5U3P - chains H and L; structure by X-ray diffraction, 1.50 A resolution.

Chain H:
Molecule: DH511.4 Fab Heavy Chain
Source organism: Homo sapiens
Notes: antibody fragment or engineered binder
Sequence (232 residues; numbered 1 to 213 plus 19 insertion-coded residues; the number before each row is that of its first residue; a row labelled like 52A-52C holds insertion residues (52A, then the next letters in order)):
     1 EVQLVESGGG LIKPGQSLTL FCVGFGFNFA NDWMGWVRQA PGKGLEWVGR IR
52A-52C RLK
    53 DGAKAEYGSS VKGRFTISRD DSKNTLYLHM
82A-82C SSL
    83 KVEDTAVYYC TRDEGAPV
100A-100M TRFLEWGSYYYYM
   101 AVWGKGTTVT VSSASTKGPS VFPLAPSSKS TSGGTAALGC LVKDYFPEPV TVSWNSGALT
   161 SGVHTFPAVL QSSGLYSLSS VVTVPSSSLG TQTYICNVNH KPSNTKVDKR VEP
Disulfides: Cys22-Cys92, Cys140-Cys196

Chain L:
Molecule: DH511.4 Fab Light Chain
Source organism: Homo sapiens
Notes: antibody fragment or engineered binder
Sequence (214 residues; each row starts with the number of its first residue; a row labelled like 95A-95B holds insertion residues (95A, then the next letters in order)):
     1 DIQLTQSPAS LSASVGDTVT ITCRASQSIK DYINWYQHKS GSAPRLLIYA ASTLQSGISS
    61 RFTGSGSGTQ FTLTINSLQP EDFATYYCQE AYNTN
95A-95B PT
    96 LSFGQGTRVD KKRTVAAPSV FIFPPSDEQL KSGTASVVCL LNNFYPREAK VQWKVDNALQ
   156 SGNSQESVTE QDSKDSTYSL SSTLTLSKAD YEKHKVYACE VTHQGLSSPV TKSFNRG
Disulfides: Cys23-Cys88, Cys134-Cys194

Interface between chain H and chain L:
Residue-residue contacts (80):
  Gln39(H) - His38(L)
  Gln39(H) - Tyr87(L)  hydrogen bond
  Gly44(H) - Tyr87(L)
  Leu45(H) - Tyr87(L)  hydrophobic
  Leu45(H) - Phe98(L)
  Glu46(H) - Phe98(L)
  Trp47(H) - Pro95A(L)
  Trp47(H) - Thr95B(L)
  Trp47(H) - Leu96(L)
  Trp47(H) - Phe98(L)
  Arg50(H) - Pro95A(L)
  Glu58(H) - Pro95A(L)
  Tyr91(H) - His38(L)
  Tyr91(H) - Pro44(L)
  Ala98(H) - Tyr49(L)  hydrophobic
  Val100(H) - Tyr32(L)
  Arg100B(H) - Asp31(L)  salt bridge
  Arg100B(H) - Tyr32(L)
  Glu100E(H) - Lys30(L)
  Glu100E(H) - Tyr32(L)  hydrogen bond
  Ser100H(H) - Tyr32(L)
  Tyr100I(H) - Tyr32(L)
  Tyr100J(H) - Asp31(L)  hydrogen bond
  Tyr100J(H) - Tyr32(L)  hydrophobic
  Tyr100J(H) - Ala50(L)
  Tyr100K(H) - Asn34(L)  hydrogen bond (backbone-side chain)
  Tyr100K(H) - Ala91(L)
  Tyr100K(H) - Leu96(L)  hydrophobic
  Tyr100L(H) - Asn34(L)
  Tyr100L(H) - Tyr36(L)
  Tyr100L(H) - Leu46(L)  hydrophobic
  Tyr100L(H) - Tyr49(L)  hydrophobic
  Met100M(H) - Tyr36(L)  hydrogen bond (backbone-side chain)
  Met100M(H) - Leu46(L)
  Met100M(H) - Gln89(L)
  Trp103(H) - Tyr36(L)  hydrophobic
  Trp103(H) - Ala43(L)
  Trp103(H) - Pro44(L)
  Gly104(H) - Ala43(L)
  Lys105(H) - Ser42(L)
  Lys105(H) - Ala43(L)
  Phe122(H) - Ser121(L)
  Phe122(H) - Gln124(L)
  Pro123(H) - Glu123(L)
  Leu124(H) - Phe118(L)  hydrophobic
  Leu124(H) - Val133(L)  hydrophobic
  Ala125(H) - Phe118(L)
  Lys129(H) - Ile117(L)  hydrogen bond (backbone-backbone)
  Lys129(H) - Ser208(L)  hydrogen bond (side chain-backbone)
  Lys129(H) - Phe209(L)
  Ser130(H) - Phe116(L)
  Ser130(H) - Ile117(L)
  Ser130(H) - Phe118(L)
  Thr131(H) - Phe116(L)
  Ser132(H) - Ser114(L)
  Ser132(H) - Phe116(L)
  Thr135(H) - Phe116(L)
  Ala137(H) - Phe116(L)  hydrophobic
  Ala137(H) - Phe118(L)
  Leu141(H) - Ser131(L)
  Lys143(H) - Gln124(L)
  Lys143(H) - Thr129(L)
  Lys143(H) - Ser131(L)
  His164(H) - Asn137(L)  hydrogen bond
  His164(H) - Asn138(L)  hydrogen bond
  His164(H) - Ser174(L)  hydrogen bond
  Phe166(H) - Leu135(L)  hydrophobic
  Phe166(H) - Ser162(L)
  Phe166(H) - Thr164(L)
  Phe166(H) - Ser174(L)
  Phe166(H) - Leu175(L)
  Phe166(H) - Ser176(L)
  Pro167(H) - Ser162(L)  hydrogen bond (backbone-side chain)
  Pro167(H) - Val163(L)
  Val169(H) - Gln160(L)
  Val169(H) - Glu161(L)
  Leu170(H) - Gln160(L)  hydrogen bond (backbone-side chain)
  Gln171(H) - Gln160(L)
  Val181(H) - Leu135(L)  hydrophobic
  Thr183(H) - Asn137(L)
Also at the interface, not in a pair above, chain H (48 interface residues in all): Val37, Lys43, Tyr59, Ala101, Ala136, Leu138, Ser179
Also at the interface, not in a pair above, chain L (48 interface residues in all): Gln55, Thr94, Asn95, Val115, Ser127, Lys207

In short:
The chain H/chain L interface involves 48 residues from each chain, with 12 hydrogen bonds and 1 salt bridge.
Polar pairs include Arg100B(H)-Asp31(L), Gln39(H)-Tyr87(L) and Tyr100J(H)-Asp31(L).
Chain H is DH511.4 Fab Heavy Chain and chain L is DH511.4 Fab Light Chain, both from Homo sapiens; the
structure, Crystal Structure of DH511.4 Fab, was determined by X-ray diffraction (same publication as 5U3J,
5U3K, 5U3L, 5U3M, 5U3N and 5U3O).
